Entry 8S5E (electron microscopy, 3.10 A resolution); this record covers chains A and D of the 7 polymer chains in the assembly.

# Chain A (and D)
Name: ADP-ribosylation factor 1
Organism: Saccharomyces cerevisiae
Notes: EC 3.6.5.2; chain D of this document is another copy of the same molecule, construct and numbering; everything in this record applies to it too
UniProtKB: P11076 (ARF1_YEAST); numbering as in UniProt (aligned over 1-181)
Amino-acid sequence (181 residues; each row starts with the number of its first residue):
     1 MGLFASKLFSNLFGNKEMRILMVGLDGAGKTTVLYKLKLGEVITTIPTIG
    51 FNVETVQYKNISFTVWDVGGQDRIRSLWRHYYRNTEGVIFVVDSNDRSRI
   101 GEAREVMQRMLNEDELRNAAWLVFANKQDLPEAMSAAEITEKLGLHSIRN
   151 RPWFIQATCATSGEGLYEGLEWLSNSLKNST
Not modelled in the structure: 1-15, 179-181
Metal / ion sites: Mg2+: Thr31, Thr48 (together with GTP-gamma-S)
Residues lining bound ligands: GTP-gamma-S (GSP; 5'-guanosine-diphosphate-monothiophosphate): Leu25, Asp26, Gly27, Ala28, Gly29, Lys30, Thr31, Thr32, Thr45, Ile46, Pro47, Thr48, Gly69, Gly70, Gln71, Asn126, Lys127, Asp129, Leu130, Cys159, Ala160, Thr161
Curated features (UniProtKB/Swiss-Prot):
  - binding site (GTP): Leu25 to Thr32, Thr48, Gly70, Asn126 to Asp129, Ala160, Thr161
  - lipidation: Gly2 (N-myristoyl glycine)
  - cross-link: Lys127 (Glycyl lysine isopeptide (Lys-Gly) (interchain with G-Cter in ubiquitin))
Reported in the primary citation:
  - self-association interface (contacts with another copy of this molecule); pairs are residue here / residue on that copy: Tyr35-Arg149 (cation-pi contact), Ile49-Trp172 (hydrophobic contact), Tyr58-Asn112, Arg73-Trp153 (cation-pi contact), Arg73-Glu41 (salt bridge), Ile74-Phe154 (hydrophobic contact), Tyr81-Asn175 (hydrogen bond), Ile43, Asn52

# How chain A and chain D interact
Pairs across the interface (7; chain A residue first):
  His146(A) - Ile43(D)
  His146(A) - Thr44(D)  hydrogen bond (backbone-backbone)
  Ser147(A) - Thr44(D)
  Arg149(A) - Tyr35(D)  hydrogen bond
  Arg149(A) - Leu39(D)
  Arg149(A) - Ile43(D)
  Arg149(A) - Asn52(D)  hydrogen bond
Also at the interface, not in a pair above, chain A (4 interface residues in all): Ile148
From the paper, about this interface:
  - residue pairs: Tyr35(D)-Arg149(A)

# In short
4 residues of chain A and 5 residues of chain D are in contact, with 3 hydrogen bonds. Polar pairs include
Arg149(A)-Tyr35(D), Arg149(A)-Asn52(D) and His146(A)-Thr44(D). The authors report a contact between Tyr35(D)
and Arg149(A). Bound to chain A: GTP-gamma-S. From the paper: a self-association interface involving Tyr35(A),
Ile43(A) and Ile49(A) among others.
Chain A and chain D are both ADP-ribosylation factor 1 (Saccharomyces cerevisiae); the structure, Cryo-EM
structure of Arf1-decorated membrane tubules, was determined by electron microscopy together with 8S5C and
8S5D from the same study.
